Entry 8SJ4 (X-ray diffraction, 2.67 A resolution); this record covers chains H and L of the 5 polymer chains in the assembly.

[Chain H]
Molecule: 1H9 heavy chain
Organism: Homo sapiens
Chain sequence (218 residues; row label = number of the first residue in the row; a row labelled like 82A-82C holds insertion residues (82A, then the next letters in order)):
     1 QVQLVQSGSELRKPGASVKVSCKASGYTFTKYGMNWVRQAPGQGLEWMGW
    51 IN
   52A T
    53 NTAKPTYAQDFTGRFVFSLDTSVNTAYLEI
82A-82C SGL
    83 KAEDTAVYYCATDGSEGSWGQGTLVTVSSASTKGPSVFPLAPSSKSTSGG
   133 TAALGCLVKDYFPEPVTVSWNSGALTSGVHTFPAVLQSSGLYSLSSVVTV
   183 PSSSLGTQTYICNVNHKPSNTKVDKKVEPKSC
Disordered / not traced: 212-214
Disulfides: Cys22-Cys92

[Chain L]
Molecule: 1H9 light chain kappa
Organism: Homo sapiens
Chain sequence (214 residues; row label = number of the first residue in the row):
     2 DIQMTQSPSTLSASVGDRVTITCRASQSIGTWLAWHQQKPGTAPKVLIYK
    52 ASNLKSGVPSRFSGSGSGTDFTLTISSLQPDDVATYYCQQYNTYSGTFGQ
   102 GTRVEIKRTVAAPSVFIFPPSDEQLKSGTASVVCLLNNFYPREAKVQWKV
   152 DNALQSGNSQESVTEQDSKDSTYSLSSTLTLSKADYEKHKVYACEVTHQG
   202 LSSPVTKSFNRGEC
Disordered / not traced: 214-215
Disulfides: Cys24-Cys89, Cys135-Cys195

[How chain H and chain L interact]
Residue-residue contacts (58; chain H residue first):
  Val37(H) - Phe99(L)  hydrophobic
  Gln39(H) - Gln39(L)  hydrogen bond
  Gln39(H) - Tyr88(L)
  Gly44(H) - Tyr88(L)
  Leu45(H) - Gln39(L)
  Leu45(H) - Tyr88(L)  hydrophobic
  Leu45(H) - Phe99(L)
  Trp47(H) - Gly97(L)
  Trp47(H) - Thr98(L)
  Trp47(H) - Phe99(L)
  Tyr91(H) - Gln39(L)  hydrogen bond
  Tyr91(H) - Ala44(L)  hydrophobic
  Tyr91(H) - Pro45(L)
  Asp95(H) - Tyr92(L)
  Gly96(H) - Tyr50(L)
  Gly96(H) - Lys56(L)  hydrogen bond (backbone-side chain)
  Ser97(H) - Tyr50(L)
  Ser97(H) - Lys56(L)  hydrogen bond (backbone-side chain)
  Gly99(H) - Lys56(L)  hydrogen bond (backbone-side chain)
  Trp101(H) - His37(L)  hydrogen bond
  Trp101(H) - Pro45(L)
  Trp101(H) - Val47(L)
  Trp101(H) - Phe99(L)  hydrophobic
  Gly102(H) - Ala44(L)
  Gln103(H) - Ala44(L)
  Val119(H) - Glu124(L)
  Phe120(H) - Ser122(L)
  Phe120(H) - Glu124(L)
  Phe120(H) - Gln125(L)
  Pro121(H) - Ser122(L)
  Leu122(H) - Phe119(L)
  Leu122(H) - Val134(L)  hydrophobic
  Ala123(H) - Phe119(L)
  Lys127(H) - Ser209(L)
  Ala135(H) - Phe117(L)  hydrophobic
  Ala135(H) - Phe119(L)
  Leu139(H) - Ser132(L)
  Lys141(H) - Gln125(L)
  Lys141(H) - Ser132(L)
  His162(H) - Asn138(L)
  His162(H) - Asn139(L)  hydrogen bond
  His162(H) - Ser175(L)  hydrogen bond
  Phe164(H) - Leu136(L)  hydrophobic
  Phe164(H) - Ser163(L)
  Phe164(H) - Thr165(L)
  Phe164(H) - Ser175(L)
  Phe164(H) - Leu176(L)
  Phe164(H) - Ser177(L)
  Pro165(H) - Ser163(L)  hydrogen bond (backbone-side chain)
  Pro165(H) - Val164(L)
  Val167(H) - Gln161(L)
  Val167(H) - Glu162(L)
  Val167(H) - Ser163(L)
  Leu168(H) - Gln161(L)  hydrogen bond (backbone-side chain)
  Ser177(H) - Ser177(L)
  Val179(H) - Leu136(L)  hydrophobic
  Thr181(H) - Asn138(L)
  Lys207(H) - Glu124(L)  salt bridge
Also at the interface, not in a pair above, chain H (39 interface residues in all): Gln43, Glu46, Glu98, Pro124, Ala134, Leu136, Thr163, Gln169
Also at the interface, not in a pair above, chain L (37 interface residues in all): Thr43, Lys46, Gln90, Ser96, Thr130, Asp168

[In short]
39 residues of chain H face 37 of chain L across their interface; the contacts include 10 hydrogen bonds and 1
salt bridge. Among the polar pairs are Lys207(H)-Glu124(L), Gln39(H)-Gln39(L) and Tyr91(H)-Gln39(L).
Chain H is 1H9 heavy chain and chain L is 1H9 light chain kappa, both from Homo sapiens; the structure,
8F3-1H9-Ara h 6, was determined by X-ray diffraction, deposited together with 8SI1.
